PDB entry 9DA9 | X-ray diffraction, 2.05 A resolution | chains A and B

Chain A:
Protein: Glutamate receptor ionotropic, NMDA 1
From: Rattus norvegicus
Reference sequence: P35438 (NMDZ1_RAT); aligned to UniProt positions 394-684 over residues 2-292 (the alignment contains insertions or deletions, so no single offset holds)
Amino-acid sequence (292 residues; numbered 1 to 292; the number before each row is that of its first residue):
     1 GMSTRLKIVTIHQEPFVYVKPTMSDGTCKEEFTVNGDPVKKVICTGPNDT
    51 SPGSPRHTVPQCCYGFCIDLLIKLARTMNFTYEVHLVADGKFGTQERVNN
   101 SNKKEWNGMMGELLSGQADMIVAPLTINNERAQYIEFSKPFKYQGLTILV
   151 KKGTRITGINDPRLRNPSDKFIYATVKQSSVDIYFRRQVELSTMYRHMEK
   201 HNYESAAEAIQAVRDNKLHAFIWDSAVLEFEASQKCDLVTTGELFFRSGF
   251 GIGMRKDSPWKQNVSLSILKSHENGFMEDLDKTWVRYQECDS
Not modelled in the structure: 1-3, 49-52, 288-292
Sequence notes: expression tag (1); conflict Ile68 (Val460 in P35438), Gly153 (Glu661 in P35438), Thr154 (Glu662 in P35438)
Cystine bridges: Cys28-Cys62, Cys44-Cys63
Residues lining bound ligands: 7-Chlorokynurenic acid (CKA): Gln13, Phe16, Phe92, Pro124, Leu125, Thr126, Arg131, Ser180, Trp223, Asp224, Val227, Phe250
UniProt features mapped onto this chain:
  - binding site (glycine): Pro124, Thr126, Arg131
  - glycosylation (N-linked (GlcNAc...) asparagine): Asn48, Asn79, Asn99

Chain B:
Protein: Glutamate receptor ionotropic, NMDA 2A
From: Rattus norvegicus
Reference sequence: Q00959 (NMDE1_RAT); aligned to UniProt positions 402-683 over residues 5-286 (the alignment contains insertions or deletions, so no single offset holds)
Amino-acid sequence (283 residues; each row starts with the number of its first residue):
     4 SDDNHLSIVTLEEAPFVIVEDIDPLTETCVRNTVPCRKFVKINNSTNEGM
    54 NVKKCCKGFCIDILKKLSRTVKFTYDLYLVTNGKHGKKVNNVWNGMIGEV
   104 VYQRAVMAVGSLTINEERSEVVDFSVPFVETGISVMVSRGTQVTGLSDKK
   154 FQRPHDYSPPFRFGTVPNGSTERNIRNNYPYMHQYMTRFNQRGVEDALVS
   204 LKTGKLDAFIYDAAVLNYKAGRDEGCKLVTIGSGYIFATTGYGIALQKGS
   254 PWKRQIDLALLQFVGDGEMEELETLWLTGICHN
Not modelled in the structure: 4-5, 286
Sequence notes: expression tag (4); conflict Gly143 (Val659 in Q00959), Thr144 (Asp660 in Q00959), Thr242 (Ser758 in Q00959)
Cystine bridges: Cys32-Cys58, Cys39-Cys59, Cys229-Cys284
Residues lining bound ligands: glutamic acid (GLU): His88, Ser114, Leu115, Thr116, Arg121, Gly172, Ser173, Thr174, Tyr214, Asp215, Tyr245

How chain A and chain B interact:
Pairs across the interface (51; chain A residue first):
  Ile127(A) - Leu264(B)  hydrophobic
  Asn129(A) - Leu261(B)  hydrogen bond (side chain-backbone)
  Asn129(A) - Leu264(B)
  Asn129(A) - Gln265(B)
  Ala132(A) - Arg257(B)  hydrogen bond (backbone-side chain)
  Ala132(A) - Leu261(B)
  Ala132(A) - Leu264(B)  hydrophobic
  Gln133(A) - Arg257(B)  hydrogen bond (backbone-side chain)
  Gln133(A) - Leu261(B)
  Lys139(A) - Phe127(B)  hydrogen bond (side chain-backbone)
  Lys139(A) - Ser128(B)  hydrogen bond (side chain-backbone)
  Pro140(A) - Pro130(B)
  Tyr143(A) - Pro130(B)
  Tyr143(A) - Glu133(B)
  Tyr143(A) - Thr242(B)
  Tyr143(A) - Thr243(B)
  Tyr143(A) - Gly244(B)
  Tyr184(A) - Val267(B)  hydrogen bond (side chain-backbone)
  Tyr184(A) - Gly268(B)
  Tyr184(A) - Gly270(B)
  Arg187(A) - Gly268(B)
  Arg187(A) - Asp269(B)  salt bridge
  Gln188(A) - Gly268(B)
  Gln188(A) - Asp269(B)  hydrogen bond (side chain-backbone)
  Gln188(A) - Gly270(B)
  Glu190(A) - Asp269(B)
  Phe245(A) - Glu273(B)
  Phe246(A) - Glu273(B)  hydrogen bond (backbone-side chain)
  Arg247(A) - Glu133(B)  salt bridge
  Arg247(A) - Val267(B)
  Arg247(A) - Glu276(B)
  Lys256(A) - Arg257(B)
  Gln262(A) - Ser122(B)
  Gln262(A) - Lys251(B)
  Leu266(A) - Glu119(B)
  Leu266(A) - Ser122(B)
  Leu269(A) - Ile117(B)  hydrophobic
  Leu269(A) - Ser122(B)
  Lys270(A) - Glu119(B)  salt bridge
  His272(A) - Ala241(B)
  His272(A) - Thr242(B)  hydrogen bond
  Glu273(A) - Asn118(B)
  Glu273(A) - Glu119(B)  hydrogen bond (side chain-backbone)
  Glu273(A) - Asn177(B)  hydrogen bond (backbone-side chain)
  Glu273(A) - Asn181(B)  hydrogen bond (backbone-side chain)
  Asn274(A) - Asn181(B)
  Glu278(A) - Tyr238(B)  hydrogen bond
  Glu278(A) - Phe240(B)
  Asp281(A) - Tyr238(B)
  Lys282(A) - Tyr238(B)  hydrogen bond
  Arg286(A) - Tyr238(B)
Also at the interface, not in a pair above, chain A (29 interface residues in all): Asn128, Ile159, Asn160
Also at the interface, not in a pair above, chain B (30 interface residues in all): Asp126, Val129, Thr277

Summary:
The interface between chain A and chain B involves 29 residues on one side and 30 on the other; the contacts
include 14 hydrogen bonds and 3 salt bridges. Among the polar pairs are Arg187(A)-Asp269(B),
Arg247(A)-Glu133(B) and Lys270(A)-Glu119(B). Chain A binds 7-Chlorokynurenic acid.
Here chain A is Glutamate receptor ionotropic, NMDA 1 and chain B is Glutamate receptor ionotropic, NMDA 2A,
both from Rattus norvegicus. Entry 9DA9 (Crystal structure of GluN1/GluN2A agonist-binding domains in complex
with 7CKA and glutamate) was determined by X-ray diffraction.
